Entry 7CH8 (electron microscopy, 3.90 A resolution); this record covers chains B and H of the 12 polymer chains in the assembly.

== Chain B ==
Protein: MlaD domain-containing protein
From: Pseudomonas aeruginosa (strain ATCC 15692 / DSM 22644 / CIP 104116 / JCM 14847 / LMG 12228 / 1C / PRS 101 / PAO1)
UniProt: Q9HVW3 (Q9HVW3_PSEAE); numbering as in UniProt (aligned over 1-157)
Chain sequence (157 residues; row label = number of the first residue in the row):
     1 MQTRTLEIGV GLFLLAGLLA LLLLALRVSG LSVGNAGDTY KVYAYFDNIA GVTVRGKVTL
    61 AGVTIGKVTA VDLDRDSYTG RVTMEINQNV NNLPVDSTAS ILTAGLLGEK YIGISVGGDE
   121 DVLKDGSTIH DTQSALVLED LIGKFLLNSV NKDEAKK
Not modelled in the structure: 1-2, 151-157

== Chain H ==
Protein: Probable permease of ABC transporter
From: Pseudomonas aeruginosa (strain ATCC 15692 / DSM 22644 / CIP 104116 / JCM 14847 / LMG 12228 / 1C / PRS 101 / PAO1)
UniProt: Q9HVW2 (Q9HVW2_PSEAE); numbering as in UniProt (aligned over 1-265)
Chain sequence (265 residues; numbered 1 to 265; the number before each row is that of its first residue):
     1 MRRVSPLERI RLFGRAGLDV VAALGRSTLF LGHALLGRRT PGTGLHLLVK QLYSVGVLSL
    61 AIIVVSGLFI GMVLALQGYN ILISYGSEQA VGQMVALTLL RELGPVVTGL LFAGRAGSAL
   121 TAEIGNMKAT EQLSSLEMIG VDPLKYIVAP RLWAGFISMP LLAAIFSVVG IWGGAMVAVD
   181 WLGVYEGSFW ANMQNSVQFT EDVLNGVIKS IVFAFVVTWI AVYQGYDCEP TSEGISRATT
   241 RTVVYASLAV LGLDFILTAL MFGDF
Not modelled in the structure: 1-4, 263-265
Small-molecule neighbours:
  - 3-sn-phosphatidic acid (LPP; 2-(hexadecanoyloxy)-1-[(phosphonooxy)methyl]ethyl hexadecanoate), molecule 1: Phe13, Ala16, Gly17, Val20, Val21, Leu24, Arg241, Tyr245
  - 3-sn-phosphatidic acid (LPP), molecule 2: Asp19, Val20, Ala23, Leu24, Ser27, Val212, Val216, Trp219, Ile220, Tyr223, Gln224, Arg241, Tyr245, Leu248, Ala249, Gly252, Leu253, Phe255, Ile256, Leu257
  - 3-sn-phosphatidic acid (LPP), molecule 3: Leu58, Ala61, Ile62, Val65, Leu68, Phe69, Arg115
  - 3-sn-phosphatidic acid (LPP), molecule 4: Phe69, Met72, Trp181
  - 3-sn-phosphatidic acid (LPP), molecule 5: Leu74, Gln77, Ile81, Leu82, Tyr85, Ser87, Met94, Thr98
  - 3-sn-phosphatidic acid (LPP), molecule 6: Leu82, Ser87, Ala90, Gln93, Met94, Leu97, Thr98, Arg101, Asn192
  - 3-sn-phosphatidic acid (LPP), molecule 7: Val244, Tyr245, Leu248

== Chain B / chain H interface ==
Residue-residue contacts (33):
  Leu6(B) - Lys50(H)
  Gly9(B) - Val57(H)
  Val10(B) - Val49(H)
  Val10(B) - Leu52(H)  hydrophobic
  Val10(B) - Tyr53(H)
  Val10(B) - Val57(H)  hydrophobic
  Phe13(B) - Val57(H)  hydrophobic
  Phe13(B) - Leu60(H)  hydrophobic
  Leu14(B) - Leu52(H)  hydrophobic
  Gly17(B) - Leu161(H)
  Gly17(B) - Ile165(H)
  Leu18(B) - Leu161(H)
  Ala20(B) - Ala164(H)
  Ala20(B) - Ile165(H)
  Ala20(B) - Val168(H)
  Leu21(B) - Ala164(H)  hydrophobic
  Leu21(B) - Val207(H)  hydrophobic
  Leu23(B) - Val168(H)  hydrophobic
  Leu24(B) - Leu100(H)  hydrophobic
  Leu24(B) - Ser167(H)
  Leu24(B) - Val168(H)  hydrophobic
  Leu24(B) - Ile171(H)  hydrophobic
  Leu24(B) - Val203(H)
  Ala25(B) - Phe199(H)  hydrophobic
  Arg27(B) - Gln194(H)
  Val28(B) - Ile171(H)  hydrophobic
  Val28(B) - Met193(H)  hydrophobic
  Val28(B) - Gln194(H)
  Val28(B) - Val197(H)
  Ser29(B) - Gln194(H)
  Ser29(B) - Val197(H)
  Ser29(B) - Phe199(H)  hydrogen bond (side chain-backbone)
  Arg55(B) - Gln198(H)
Other interface residues (no listed pair), chain B (20 interface residues in all): Glu7, Ala16, Gly30, Leu31
Other interface residues (no listed pair), chain H (21 interface residues in all): Ile157

== Overview ==
20 residues of chain B and 21 residues of chain H are in contact; the contacts include 1 hydrogen bond. The
hydrogen-bonded pair is Ser29(B)-Phe199(H). Ligands of chain H: 7 copies of 3-sn-phosphatidic acid.
Here chain B is MlaD domain-containing protein and chain H is Probable permease of ABC transporter, both from
Pseudomonas aeruginosa (strain ATCC 15692 / DSM 22644 / CIP 104116 / JCM 14847 / LMG 12228 / 1C / PRS 101 /
PAO1). Entry 7CH8 (Cryo-EM structure of P.aeruginosa MlaFEBD with ADP-V) was determined by electron microscopy
(same publication as 7CH9, 7CH6, 7CH7 and 7CHA).
